Entry 8GHG (electron microscopy, 3.30 A resolution); this record covers chains B and D of the 4 polymer chains in the assembly.

[Chain B]
Protein: Calcium-activated potassium channel subunit alpha-1
Organism: Homo sapiens
UniProt: Q12791 (KCMA1_HUMAN), isoform Q12791-5; the construct has insertions or renumbered stretches relative to UniProt, so the offset changes along the chain: 2-33 = UniProt 67-98; 84-93 = UniProt 99-108; 108-1056 = UniProt 173-1121
Chain sequence (1072 residues; row label = number of the first residue in the row; note: 64 numbers in that range are skipped by the numbering (no residue carries them; nothing is unmodelled there); a row labelled like 93A-93Z holds insertion residues (93A, then the next letters in order); numbers below 1 keep their minus sign (Met-15 is residue -15)):
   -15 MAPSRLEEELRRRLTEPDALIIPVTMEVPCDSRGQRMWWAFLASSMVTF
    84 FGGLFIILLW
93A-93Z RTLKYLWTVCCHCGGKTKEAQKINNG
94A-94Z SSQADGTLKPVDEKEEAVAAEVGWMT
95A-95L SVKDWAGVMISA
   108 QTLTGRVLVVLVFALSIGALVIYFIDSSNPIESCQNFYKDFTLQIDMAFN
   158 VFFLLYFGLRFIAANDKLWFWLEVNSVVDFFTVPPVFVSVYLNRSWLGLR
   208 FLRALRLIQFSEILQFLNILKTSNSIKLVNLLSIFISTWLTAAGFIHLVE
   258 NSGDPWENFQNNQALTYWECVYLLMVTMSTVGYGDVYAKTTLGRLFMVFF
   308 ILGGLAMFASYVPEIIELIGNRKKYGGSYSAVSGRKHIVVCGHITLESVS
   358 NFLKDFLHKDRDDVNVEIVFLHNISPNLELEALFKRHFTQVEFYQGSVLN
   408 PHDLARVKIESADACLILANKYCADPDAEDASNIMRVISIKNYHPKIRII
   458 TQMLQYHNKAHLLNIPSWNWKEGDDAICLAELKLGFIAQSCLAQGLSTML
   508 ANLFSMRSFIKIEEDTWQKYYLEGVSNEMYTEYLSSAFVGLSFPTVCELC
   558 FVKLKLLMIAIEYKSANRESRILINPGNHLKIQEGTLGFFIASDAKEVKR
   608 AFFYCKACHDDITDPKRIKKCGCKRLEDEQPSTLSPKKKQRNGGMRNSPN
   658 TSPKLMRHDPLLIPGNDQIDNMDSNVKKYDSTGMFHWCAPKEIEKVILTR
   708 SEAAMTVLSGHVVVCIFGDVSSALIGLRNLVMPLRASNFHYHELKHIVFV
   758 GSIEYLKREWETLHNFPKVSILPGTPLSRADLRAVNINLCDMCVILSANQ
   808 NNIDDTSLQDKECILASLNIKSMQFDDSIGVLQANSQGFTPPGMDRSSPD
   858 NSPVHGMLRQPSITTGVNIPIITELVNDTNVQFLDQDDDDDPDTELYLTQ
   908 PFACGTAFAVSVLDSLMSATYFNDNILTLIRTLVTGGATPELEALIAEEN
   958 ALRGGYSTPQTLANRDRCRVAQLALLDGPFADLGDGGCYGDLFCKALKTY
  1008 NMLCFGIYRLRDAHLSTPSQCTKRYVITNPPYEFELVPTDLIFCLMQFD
Disordered / not traced: -15 to 18, 84-92, 93A-93Z, 94A-94Z, 95A-95L, 571-590, 614-682, 834-870, 959-963, 978-994
Sequence notes: expression tag (-15 to 1)
Swiss-Prot annotation at these positions:
  - region: Leu491 to Phe511 (Segment S7), Leu548 to Ile568 (Segment S8), Cys612 to His616 (Heme-binding motif)
  - motif: Thr287 to Tyr290 (Selectivity for potassium)
  - binding site (Mg(2+)): Glu374, Gln397, Glu399
  - lipidation (S-palmitoyl cysteine): Cys93J, Cys93K, Cys93M

[Chain D]
Protein: Calcium-activated potassium channel subunit alpha-1
Organism: Homo sapiens
UniProt: Q12791 (KCMA1_HUMAN), isoform Q12791-5; residues 2-1056 here correspond to UniProt positions 67-1121 (UniProt number = residue number + 65)
Chain sequence (1072 residues; row label = number of the first residue in the row; numbers below 1 keep their minus sign (Met-15 is residue -15)):
   -15 MAPSRLEEELRRRLTEPDALIIPVTMEVPCDSRGQRMWWAFLASSMVTFF
    35 GGLFIILLWRTLKYLWTVCCHCGGKTKEAQKINNGSSQADGTLKPVDEKE
    85 EAVAAEVGWMTSVKDWAGVMISAQTLTGRVLVVLVFALSIGALVIYFIDS
   135 SNPIESCQNFYKDFTLQIDMAFNVFFLLYFGLRFIAANDKLWFWLEVNSV
   185 VDFFTVPPVFVSVYLNRSWLGLRFLRALRLIQFSEILQFLNILKTSNSIK
   235 LVNLLSIFISTWLTAAGFIHLVENSGDPWENFQNNQALTYWECVYLLMVT
   285 MSTVGYGDVYAKTTLGRLFMVFFILGGLAMFASYVPEIIELIGNRKKYGG
   335 SYSAVSGRKHIVVCGHITLESVSNFLKDFLHKDRDDVNVEIVFLHNISPN
   385 LELEALFKRHFTQVEFYQGSVLNPHDLARVKIESADACLILANKYCADPD
   435 AEDASNIMRVISIKNYHPKIRIITQMLQYHNKAHLLNIPSWNWKEGDDAI
   485 CLAELKLGFIAQSCLAQGLSTMLANLFSMRSFIKIEEDTWQKYYLEGVSN
   535 EMYTEYLSSAFVGLSFPTVCELCFVKLKLLMIAIEYKSANRESRILINPG
   585 NHLKIQEGTLGFFIASDAKEVKRAFFYCKACHDDITDPKRIKKCGCKRLE
   635 DEQPSTLSPKKKQRNGGMRNSPNTSPKLMRHDPLLIPGNDQIDNMDSNVK
   685 KYDSTGMFHWCAPKEIEKVILTRSEAAMTVLSGHVVVCIFGDVSSALIGL
   735 RNLVMPLRASNFHYHELKHIVFVGSIEYLKREWETLHNFPKVSILPGTPL
   785 SRADLRAVNINLCDMCVILSANQNNIDDTSLQDKECILASLNIKSMQFDD
   835 SIGVLQANSQGFTPPGMDRSSPDNSPVHGMLRQPSITTGVNIPIITELVN
   885 DTNVQFLDQDDDDDPDTELYLTQPFACGTAFAVSVLDSLMSATYFNDNIL
   935 TLIRTLVTGGATPELEALIAEENALRGGYSTPQTLANRDRCRVAQLALLD
   985 GPFADLGDGGCYGDLFCKALKTYNMLCFGIYRLRDAHLSTPSQCTKRYVI
  1035 TNPPYEFELVPTDLIFCLMQFD
Disordered / not traced: -15 to 18, 34-108, 369-370, 571-576, 614-682, 834-870
Sequence notes: expression tag (-15 to 1)
Swiss-Prot annotation at these positions:
  - region: Leu491 to Phe511 (Segment S7), Leu548 to Ile568 (Segment S8), Cys612 to His616 (Heme-binding motif)
  - motif: Thr287 to Tyr290 (Selectivity for potassium)
  - binding site (Mg(2+)): Glu374, Gln397, Glu399
  - lipidation (S-palmitoyl cysteine): Cys53, Cys54, Cys56

[Interface between chain B and chain D]
Residue-residue contacts (38; chain B residue first):
  Val283(B) - Tyr290(D)  hydrophobic
  Thr284(B) - Val288(D)
  Thr284(B) - Tyr290(D)
  Thr287(B) - Thr287(D)
  Thr287(B) - Val288(D)
  Val288(B) - Gly289(D)
  Gly289(B) - Val288(D)
  Gly289(B) - Gly289(D)
  Gly289(B) - Tyr290(D)
  Gly291(B) - Tyr290(D)
  Tyr294(B) - Asp292(D)  hydrogen bond
  Arg301(B) - Tyr279(D)
  Arg301(B) - Asp292(D)  salt bridge
  Leu302(B) - Trp275(D)  hydrophobic
  Val305(B) - Trp246(D)  hydrophobic
  Val305(B) - Met282(D)  hydrophobic
  Leu309(B) - Met282(D)  hydrophobic
  Leu406(B) - Leu815(D)  hydrophobic
  Leu406(B) - Gln889(D)  hydrogen bond (backbone-side chain)
  Pro408(B) - Pro899(D)
  His409(B) - Asp900(D)  salt bridge
  Ala438(B) - Lys818(D)
  Ser439(B) - Leu815(D)
  Ile441(B) - Leu822(D)  hydrophobic
  Met442(B) - Leu815(D)  hydrophobic
  Met442(B) - Lys818(D)
  Met442(B) - Ile821(D)  hydrophobic
  Ser446(B) - Phe890(D)
  Asn449(B) - Gln889(D)
  Asn449(B) - Gln893(D)
  Asn449(B) - Asp897(D)  hydrogen bond
  His468(B) - Leu784(D)
  His468(B) - Leu822(D)
  Asn471(B) - Arg786(D)  hydrogen bond
  Asn471(B) - Asn826(D)  hydrogen bond
  Asn471(B) - Ser829(D)  hydrogen bond
  Glu955(B) - Arg786(D)  salt bridge
  Glu955(B) - Arg790(D)  salt bridge
Other interface residues (no listed pair), chain B (32 interface residues in all): Leu280, Tyr290, Thr298, Met304, Asn407, Ala435, Ile445, Pro473, Ala954
Other interface residues (no listed pair), chain D (32 interface residues in all): Gly291, Phe315, Ala787, Ser814, Gln816, Asp817, Asp892, Asp898

[Summary]
Chain B and chain D each contribute 32 residues to their interface, with 6 hydrogen bonds and 4 salt bridges.
Polar pairs include Arg301(B)-Asp292(D), His409(B)-Asp900(D) and Glu955(B)-Arg786(D). UniProt lists 3
Mg2+-binding residues on chain B; 3 Mg2+-binding residues on chain D.
Both chains are Calcium-activated potassium channel subunit alpha-1 (Homo sapiens). Entry 8GHG (Cryo-EM
structure of hSlo1 in digitonin, Ca2+-free and EDTA-free) was determined by electron microscopy together with
8GH9 and 8GHF from the same study.
